Entry 9FJF (electron microscopy, 3.70 A resolution); this record covers chains B and D of the 4 polymer chains in the assembly.

[Chain B]
Name: Lysosomal acid glucosylceramidase
From: Homo sapiens
Notes: EC 3.2.1.45, 2.4.1.-, 3.2.1.104
UniProtKB: P04062 (GLCM_HUMAN); residues 1-497 here correspond to UniProt positions 40-536 (UniProt number = residue number + 39)
Sequence (497 residues; each row starts with the number of its first residue):
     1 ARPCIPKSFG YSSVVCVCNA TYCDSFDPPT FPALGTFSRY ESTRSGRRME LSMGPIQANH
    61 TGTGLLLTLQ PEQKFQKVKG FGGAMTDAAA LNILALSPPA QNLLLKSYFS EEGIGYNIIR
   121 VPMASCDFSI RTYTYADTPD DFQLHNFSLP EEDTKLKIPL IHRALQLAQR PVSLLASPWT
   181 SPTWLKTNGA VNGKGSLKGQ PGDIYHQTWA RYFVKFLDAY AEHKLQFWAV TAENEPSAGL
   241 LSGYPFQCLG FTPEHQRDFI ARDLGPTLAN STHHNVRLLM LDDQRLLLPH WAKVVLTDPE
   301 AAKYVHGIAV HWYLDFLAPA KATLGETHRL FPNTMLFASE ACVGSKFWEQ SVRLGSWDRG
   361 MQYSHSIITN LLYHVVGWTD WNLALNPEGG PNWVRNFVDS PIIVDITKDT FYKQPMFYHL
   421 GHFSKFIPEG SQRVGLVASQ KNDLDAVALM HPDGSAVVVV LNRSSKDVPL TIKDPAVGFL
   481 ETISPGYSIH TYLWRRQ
Not modelled in the structure: 241-250
Glycans and other covalent adducts: N-acetylglucosamine (NAG) linked to Asn19, Asn59, Asn146, Asn270
UniProt features mapped onto this chain:
  - active site: Glu235 (Proton donor), Glu340 (Nucleophile)
  - glycosylation (N-linked (GlcNAc...) asparagine): Asn19, Asn59, Asn146, Asn270, Asn462
From the paper describing this entry:
  - catalytic residues: Glu235, Glu340 (citing earlier work)
  - post-translational modification sites: Asn19, Asn59, Asn146, Asn270
  - disease-associated variants - E388K, R395C: decreased catalytic activity
  - disease-associated variants - E388K: unchanged expression
  - disease-associated variants - E388K: unchanged binding to Lysosome membrane protein 2
  - disease-associated variants - R395C, D409H: decreased expression
  - disease-associated variants - R395C, D409H: decreased binding to Lysosome membrane protein 2
  - disease-associated variants - D409H: abolished catalytic activity

[Chain D]
Name: Nanobody Nb6
From: synthetic construct
Notes: antibody fragment or engineered binder
Sequence (121 residues; numbered 1 to 121; the number before each row is that of its first residue):
     1 QVQLVESGGG LVQPGGSLRL SCAASGSIFS INTMGWYRQA PGKEREMVAY IITFGSTNYA
    61 DSVKGRFTIS GDNANNTMWL QMNSLKPEDT AVYYCYAAIR PTDSSTYTSY WGQGTQVTVP
   121 P
Not modelled in the structure: 101-105
Disulfide bonds: Cys22-Cys95

[How chain B and chain D interact]
Pairs across the interface (18; chain B residue first):
  Phe31(B) with Thr106(D)
  Pro32(B) with Thr106(D)
  Ala33(B) with Thr106(D), hydrogen bond (backbone-side chain); Tyr107(D); Thr108(D)
  Arg39(B) with Tyr50(D)
  Arg47(B) with Ser56(D), hydrogen bond
  Glu50(B) with Ile52(D); Ser56(D)
  Leu51(B) with Ile52(D)
  Ser52(B) with Tyr50(D)
  Met53(B) with Asn32(D), hydrogen bond; Tyr107(D), hydrophobic
  Pro55(B) with Tyr37(D)
  Gln57(B) with Arg45(D)
  Asn59(B) with Glu44(D)
  Thr61(B) with Glu44(D), hydrogen bond
  Ile483(B) with Asp61(D)
Other interface residues (no listed pair), chain B (16 interface residues in all): Thr36, Gly54
Other interface residues (no listed pair), chain D (14 interface residues in all): Thr33, Tyr96, Ser109

[In short]
16 residues of chain B face 14 of chain D across their interface, with 4 hydrogen bonds. Polar pairs include
Ala33(B)-Thr106(D), Arg47(B)-Ser56(D) and Met53(B)-Asn32(D). Covalently linked N-acetylglucosamine: at
Asn19(B), Asn59(B), Asn146(B) and Asn270(B). The paper reports catalytic residues Glu235(B) and Glu340(B);
E388K and R395C of chain B reduce catalytic activity.
Chain B is Lysosomal acid glucosylceramidase (Homo sapiens) and chain D is Nanobody Nb6 (synthetic construct);
the structure, Lysosomal transporting complex of beta-glucocerebrosidase (GCase) and lysosomal integral
membrane protein 2 (LIMP-2) with bound Pro-macrobodies ..., was determined by electron microscopy.
